Entry 9IF4 (electron microscopy, 3.09 A resolution); this record covers chains L and M of the 28 polymer chains in the assembly.

Chain L (and M):
Name: ATP-dependent Clp protease proteolytic subunit 2
Source organism: Mycobacterium tuberculosis
Notes: EC 3.4.21.92; chain M of this document is another copy of the same molecule, construct and numbering; everything in this record applies to it too
UniProtKB: P9WPC3 (CLPP2_MYCTU); residues 15-214 here = UniProt positions 15-214
Amino-acid sequence (200 residues; numbered 15 to 214; the number before each row is that of its first residue):
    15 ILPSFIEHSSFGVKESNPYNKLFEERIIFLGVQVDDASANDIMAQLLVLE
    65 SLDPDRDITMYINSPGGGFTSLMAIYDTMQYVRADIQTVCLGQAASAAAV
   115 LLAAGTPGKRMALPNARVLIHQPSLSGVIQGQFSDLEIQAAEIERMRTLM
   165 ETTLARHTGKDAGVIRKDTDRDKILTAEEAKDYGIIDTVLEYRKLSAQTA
Not modelled in the structure: 21-28 (chain M: 20-27, 213-214)
UniProt features mapped onto this chain:
  - active site: S110 (Nucleophile), H135

Interface between chain L and chain M:
Contacting residue pairs (62; chain L residue first):
  Y33(L) - I15(M)  hydrophobic
  Y33(L) - P17(M)
  N34(L) - P17(M)
  N34(L) - S18(M)  hydrogen bond (side chain-backbone)
  F37(L) - P17(M)  hydrophobic
  D50(L) - N77(M)
  N54(L) - Y33(M)  hydrogen bond (backbone-side chain)
  N54(L) - G45(M)  hydrogen bond (side chain-backbone)
  N54(L) - N77(M)  hydrogen bond
  D55(L) - L16(M)
  D55(L) - Y33(M)  hydrogen bond (backbone-side chain)
  M57(L) - F43(M)  hydrophobic
  M57(L) - L105(M)  hydrophobic
  A58(L) - P32(M)  hydrophobic
  A58(L) - Y33(M)  hydrophobic
  Q59(L) - P17(M)
  L61(L) - Y75(M)  hydrophobic
  V62(L) - P32(M)
  V62(L) - K35(M)
  V62(L) - L36(M)  hydrophobic
  E64(L) - R207(M)
  S65(L) - K35(M)  hydrogen bond
  L66(L) - K35(M)
  D69(L) - L209(M)
  T84(L) - N77(M)
  T84(L) - G106(M)
  T84(L) - Q107(M)
  M87(L) - N129(M)
  A88(L) - G106(M)
  Y90(L) - N129(M)
  D91(L) - L105(M)
  D91(L) - L127(M)
  D91(L) - N129(M)  hydrogen bond
  D91(L) - A130(M)
  D91(L) - Y206(M)  hydrogen bond
  T92(L) - L105(M)
  M93(L) - K208(M)  hydrogen bond (backbone-side chain)
  Q94(L) - Y206(M)
  Q94(L) - K208(M)
  Y95(L) - L127(M)  hydrophobic
  Y95(L) - L204(M)
  Y95(L) - E205(M)
  Y95(L) - Y206(M)  hydrophobic
  Y95(L) - R207(M)  hydrogen bond (backbone-backbone)
  Y95(L) - K208(M)
  V96(L) - K208(M)  hydrogen bond (backbone-side chain)
  R97(L) - R207(M)
  R97(L) - L209(M)
  A98(L) - K208(M)  hydrogen bond (backbone-side chain)
  D99(L) - K208(M)
  D99(L) - S210(M)  hydrogen bond
  I100(L) - K208(M)
  Q146(L) - R185(M)  hydrogen bond
  S148(L) - R185(M)
  D149(L) - R185(M)  salt bridge
  I152(L) - R185(M)
  I152(L) - D186(M)
  E156(L) - R131(M)  salt bridge
  E156(L) - I188(M)
  R159(L) - T190(M)
  M160(L) - R131(M)
  L163(L) - N129(M)
Also at the interface, not in a pair above, chain L (39 interface residues in all): A53, T120
Also at the interface, not in a pair above, chain M (33 interface residues in all): F19, P79, P128

Overview:
Chain L and chain M form an interface of 39 and 33 residues respectively, with 14 hydrogen bonds and 2 salt
bridges. Among the polar pairs are D149(L)-R185(M), E156(L)-R131(M) and N34(L)-S18(M). UniProt lists
active-site residues S110(L) and H135(L) on chain L.
Both chains are ATP-dependent Clp protease proteolytic subunit 2 (Mycobacterium tuberculosis). Entry 9IF4
(Structure of the Mycobacterium Tuberculosis ClpC1P1P2 complex bound to the activator Bz-Leu-Leu) was
determined by electron microscopy.
